Entry 3B5X (X-ray diffraction, 5.50 A resolution (low resolution: residue-level contacts below are approximate; hydrogen-bond / salt-bridge calls are withheld)); this record covers chains A and B.

[Chain A (and B)]
Name: Lipid A export ATP-binding/permease protein msbA
Organism: Vibrio cholerae
Notes: EC 3.6.3.-; chain B of this document is another copy of the same molecule, construct and numbering; everything in this record applies to it too
Reference sequence: Q9KQW9 (MSBA_VIBCH); numbering as in UniProt (aligned over 1-582)
Chain sequence (582 residues; numbered 1 to 582; the number before each row is that of its first residue):
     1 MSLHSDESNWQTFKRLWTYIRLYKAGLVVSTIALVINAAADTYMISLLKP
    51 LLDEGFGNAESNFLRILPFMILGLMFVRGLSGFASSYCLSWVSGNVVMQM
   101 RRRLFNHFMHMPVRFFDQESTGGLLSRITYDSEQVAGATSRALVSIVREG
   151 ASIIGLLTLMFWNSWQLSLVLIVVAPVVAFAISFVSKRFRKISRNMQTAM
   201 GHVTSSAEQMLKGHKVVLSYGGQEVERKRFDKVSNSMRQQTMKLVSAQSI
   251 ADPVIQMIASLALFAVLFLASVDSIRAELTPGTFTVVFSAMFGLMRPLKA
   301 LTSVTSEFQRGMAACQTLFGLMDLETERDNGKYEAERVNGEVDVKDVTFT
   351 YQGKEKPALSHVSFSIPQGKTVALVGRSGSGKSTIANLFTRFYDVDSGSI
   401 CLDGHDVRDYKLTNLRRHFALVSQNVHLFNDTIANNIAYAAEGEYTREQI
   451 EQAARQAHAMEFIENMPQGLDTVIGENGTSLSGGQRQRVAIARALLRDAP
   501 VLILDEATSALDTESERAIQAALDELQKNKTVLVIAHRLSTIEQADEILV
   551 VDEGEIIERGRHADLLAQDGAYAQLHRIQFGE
Unresolved in the structure: 1-9, 582
Curated features (UniProtKB/Swiss-Prot):
  - binding site (ATP): G376 to S383

[How chain A and chain B interact]
No residue of chain A is in contact with chain B in this assembly.

[Summary]
No residue of chain A is in contact with chain B. UniProt lists 8 ATP-binding residues on chain A.
Chain A and chain B are both Lipid A export ATP-binding/permease protein msbA (Vibrio cholerae); the
structure, Crystal Structure of MsbA from Vibrio cholerae, was determined by X-ray diffraction (same
publication as 3B5W, 3B5Y, 3B5Z and 3B60).
